PDB entry 8ESW | electron microscopy, 3.30 A resolution | chains 4L and 6 of the 43 polymer chains in the assembly

== Chain 4L ==
Molecule: NADH-ubiquinone oxidoreductase chain 4L
Organism: Drosophila melanogaster
Notes: EC 7.1.1.2
UniProt: P18934 (NU4LM_DROME); residue numbers follow UniProt; this construct covers 1-96
Amino-acid sequence (96 residues; numbered 1 to 96; the number before each row is that of its first residue):
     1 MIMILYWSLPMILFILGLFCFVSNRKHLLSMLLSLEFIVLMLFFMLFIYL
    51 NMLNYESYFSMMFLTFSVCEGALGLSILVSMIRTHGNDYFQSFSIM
Not modelled in the structure: 96

== Chain 6 ==
Molecule: NADH-ubiquinone oxidoreductase chain 6
Organism: Drosophila melanogaster
Notes: EC 7.1.1.2
UniProt: P18933 (NU6M_DROME); numbering as in UniProt (aligned over 1-174)
Amino-acid sequence (174 residues; each row starts with the number of its first residue):
     1 MIQLMLYSLIITTSIIFLNMIHPLALGLTLLIQTIFVCLLTGLMTKSFWY
    51 SYILFLIFLGGMLVLFIYVTSLASNEMFNLSMKLTLFSSLILIFMLILSF
   101 IMDKTSSSLFLMNNDMQSIINMNSYFMENSLSLNKLYNFPTNFITILLMN
   151 YLLITLIVIVKITKLFKGPIRMMS
Not modelled in the structure: 166-174
Residues lining bound ligands:
  - 1,2-diacyl-sn-glycero-3-phosphocholine (PC1), molecule 1: Ile-16, Asn-19, Met-20, Ile-21, His-22, Ala-25, Leu-28, Thr-29, Ile-32, Phe-78, Asn-79, Leu-80, Ser-81, Leu-84, Thr-85
  - 1,2-diacyl-sn-glycero-3-phosphocholine (PC1), molecule 2: Ile-35, Phe-36, Cys-38, Leu-39, Phe-48, Ser-51, Tyr-52, Phe-55

== Interface between chain 4L and chain 6 ==
Pairs across the interface - 93 pairs, chain 4L then chain 6:
  Leu-5(4L) / Ser-106(6)
  Tyr-6(4L) / Ser-106(6)
  Tyr-6(4L) / Ser-108(6)
  Tyr-6(4L) / Phe-110(6)  hydrophobic
  Trp-7(4L) / Phe-110(6)  hydrophobic
  Leu-9(4L) / Tyr-7(6)  hydrophobic
  Leu-9(4L) / Ile-11(6)  hydrophobic
  Leu-13(4L) / Ile-10(6)  hydrophobic
  Leu-13(4L) / Ser-14(6)
  Leu-16(4L) / Leu-18(6)
  Cys-20(4L) / Leu-18(6)  hydrophobic
  Arg-25(4L) / Ile-21(6)
  Lys-26(4L) / Leu-18(6)  hydrogen bond (side chain-backbone)
  Lys-26(4L) / Met-20(6)
  His-27(4L) / Ile-21(6)  hydrogen bond (side chain-backbone)
  His-27(4L) / Pro-23(6)
  Leu-29(4L) / Val-69(6)  hydrophobic
  Leu-29(4L) / Thr-70(6)
  Leu-29(4L) / Ala-73(6)  hydrophobic
  Ser-30(4L) / Leu-26(6)
  Leu-32(4L) / Phe-66(6)  hydrophobic
  Leu-33(4L) / Phe-17(6)
  Leu-33(4L) / Pro-23(6)
  Leu-33(4L) / Leu-26(6)  hydrophobic
  Leu-33(4L) / Gly-27(6)
  Leu-33(4L) / Leu-30(6)
  Leu-33(4L) / Phe-66(6)  hydrophobic
  Ser-34(4L) / Phe-17(6)
  Glu-36(4L) / Phe-58(6)
  Glu-36(4L) / Met-62(6)
  Glu-36(4L) / Phe-66(6)
  Phe-37(4L) / Ser-14(6)
  Phe-37(4L) / Leu-30(6)  hydrophobic
  Phe-37(4L) / Gln-33(6)
  Val-39(4L) / Phe-58(6)  hydrophobic
  Leu-40(4L) / Thr-34(6)
  Leu-40(4L) / Val-37(6)  hydrophobic
  Leu-40(4L) / Phe-58(6)  hydrophobic
  Met-41(4L) / Val-37(6)  hydrophobic
  Phe-43(4L) / Leu-54(6)  hydrophobic
  Phe-44(4L) / Tyr-7(6)  hydrophobic
  Phe-44(4L) / Leu-40(6)  hydrophobic
  Phe-44(4L) / Thr-41(6)
  Phe-44(4L) / Met-44(6)  hydrophobic
  Phe-47(4L) / Thr-41(6)
  Phe-47(4L) / Met-44(6)  hydrophobic
  Phe-47(4L) / Thr-45(6)
  Phe-47(4L) / Tyr-50(6)  hydrophobic
  Ile-48(4L) / Met-44(6)  hydrophobic
  Ile-48(4L) / Leu-111(6)
  Asn-51(4L) / Met-44(6)  hydrogen bond (side chain-backbone)
  Asn-51(4L) / Thr-45(6)
  Asn-51(4L) / Leu-111(6)
  Met-52(4L) / Phe-110(6)  hydrophobic
  Met-52(4L) / Leu-111(6)
  Asn-54(4L) / Lys-46(6)
  Tyr-55(4L) / Asn-123(6)
  Tyr-55(4L) / Leu-131(6)  hydrophobic
  Tyr-55(4L) / Ser-132(6)
  Glu-56(4L) / Lys-135(6)  salt bridge
  Ser-57(4L) / Tyr-50(6)
  Tyr-58(4L) / Tyr-50(6)
  Tyr-58(4L) / Ser-132(6)
  Tyr-58(4L) / Lys-135(6)
  Tyr-58(4L) / Leu-136(6)  hydrophobic
  Met-61(4L) / Tyr-50(6)  hydrophobic
  Met-61(4L) / Ile-53(6)  hydrophobic
  Met-61(4L) / Leu-136(6)  hydrophobic
  Met-62(4L) / Ile-144(6)  hydrophobic
  Met-62(4L) / Leu-148(6)  hydrophobic
  Leu-64(4L) / Leu-54(6)  hydrophobic
  Thr-65(4L) / Leu-148(6)
  Thr-65(4L) / Leu-152(6)
  Phe-66(4L) / Leu-148(6)  hydrophobic
  Phe-66(4L) / Tyr-151(6)
  Val-68(4L) / Ile-57(6)  hydrophobic
  Val-68(4L) / Met-62(6)  hydrophobic
  Cys-69(4L) / Tyr-151(6)  hydrophobic
  Cys-69(4L) / Leu-152(6)  hydrophobic
  Cys-69(4L) / Thr-155(6)  hydrogen bond
  Ala-72(4L) / Ile-159(6)
  Leu-73(4L) / Val-158(6)  hydrophobic
  Leu-73(4L) / Ile-159(6)  hydrophobic
  Leu-73(4L) / Ile-162(6)  hydrophobic
  Leu-75(4L) / Leu-65(6)  hydrophobic
  Leu-75(4L) / Phe-66(6)  hydrophobic
  Ser-76(4L) / Ile-159(6)
  Ser-76(4L) / Ile-162(6)
  Ser-76(4L) / Thr-163(6)
  Val-79(4L) / Val-69(6)  hydrophobic
  Ser-80(4L) / Ile-162(6)
  Arg-83(4L) / Lys-164(6)
  Phe-90(4L) / Ala-73(6)  hydrophobic
Interface residues without a listed pair, chain 4L (50 interface residues in all): Ser-60, Gly-71, Ile-77, Phe-93
Interface residues without a listed pair, chain 6 (57 interface residues in all): Trp-49, Met-102, Leu-109, Gln-117, Ser-124, Leu-133, Thr-141

== Summary ==
50 residues of chain 4L and 57 residues of chain 6 are in contact, with 4 hydrogen bonds and 1 salt bridge.
Polar pairs include Glu-56(4L)/Lys-135(6), Lys-26(4L)/Leu-18(6) and His-27(4L)/Ile-21(6). Bound to chain 6:
1,2-diacyl-sn-glycero-3-phosphocholine.
Here chain 4L is NADH-ubiquinone oxidoreductase chain 4L and chain 6 is NADH-ubiquinone oxidoreductase chain
6, both from Drosophila melanogaster. Entry 8ESW (Structure of mitochondrial complex I from Drosophila
melanogaster, Flexible-class 1) was determined by electron microscopy (same publication as 8ESZ).
